6G12 - chain A; structure by X-ray diffraction, 1.93 A resolution.

[Chain A]
Name: Ribosome biogenesis GTPase A
From: Staphylococcus aureus (strain USA300)
UniProt: A0A0H2XK72 (A0A0H2XK72_STAA3); residues 2-294 here = UniProt positions 2-294
Amino-acid sequence (301 residues; numbered -6 to 294; the number before each row is that of its first residue; numbers below 1 keep their minus sign (Met-6 is residue -6)):
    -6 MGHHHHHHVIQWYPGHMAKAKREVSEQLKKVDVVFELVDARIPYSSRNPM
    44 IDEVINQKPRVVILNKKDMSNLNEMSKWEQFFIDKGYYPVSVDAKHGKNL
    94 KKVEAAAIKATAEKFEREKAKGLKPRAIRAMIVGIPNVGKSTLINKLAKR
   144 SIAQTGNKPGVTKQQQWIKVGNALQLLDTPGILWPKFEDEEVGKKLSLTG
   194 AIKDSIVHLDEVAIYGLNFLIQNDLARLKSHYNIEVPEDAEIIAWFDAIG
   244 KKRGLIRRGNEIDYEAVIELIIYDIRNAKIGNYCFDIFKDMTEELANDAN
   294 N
Disordered / not traced: -6 to 1, 146-148
Construct notes: initiating methionine (-6); expression tag (-5 to 1)
Residues lining bound ligands: GMP-PNP (GNP; phosphoaminophosphonic acid-guanylate ester): Asn58, Lys59, Asp61, Met62, Val85, Asp86, Ala87, Lys88, His89, Ile128, Pro129, Asn130, Val131, Gly132, Lys133, Ser134, Thr135, Pro173, Ile175

[Summary]
Ligands of chain A: GMP-PNP.
Chain A is Ribosome biogenesis GTPase A (Staphylococcus aureus (strain USA300)); the structure, Crystal
structure of GMPPNP bound RbgA from S. aureus, was determined by X-ray diffraction together with 6G0Z and 6G14
from the same study.
